Entry 7LIV (electron microscopy, 3.60 A resolution); this record covers chains 5 and 6 of the 12 polymer chains in the assembly.

Chain 5 (and 6):
Name: Tegument protein pp150
Organism: Human cytomegalovirus (strain AD169)
Notes: chain 6 of this document is another copy of the same molecule, construct and numbering; everything in this record applies to it too
Reference sequence: P08318 (PP150_HCMVA); numbering as in UniProt (aligned over 1-285)
Sequence (285 residues; row label = number of the first residue in the row):
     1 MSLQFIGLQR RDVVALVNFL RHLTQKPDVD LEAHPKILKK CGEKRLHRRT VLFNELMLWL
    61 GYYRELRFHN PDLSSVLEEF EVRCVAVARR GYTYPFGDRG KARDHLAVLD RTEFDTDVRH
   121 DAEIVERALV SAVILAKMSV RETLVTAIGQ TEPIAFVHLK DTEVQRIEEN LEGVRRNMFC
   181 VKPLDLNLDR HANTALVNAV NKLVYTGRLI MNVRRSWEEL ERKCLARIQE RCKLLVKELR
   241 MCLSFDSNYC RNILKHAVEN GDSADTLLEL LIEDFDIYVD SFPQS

Chain 5 / chain 6 interface:
Residue-residue contacts (24; chain 5 residue first):
  Arg-67(5) / Asn-187(6)  hydrogen bond (backbone-side chain)
  Phe-68(5) / Leu-184(6)
  Phe-68(5) / Asp-185(6)
  Asn-70(5) / Asp-189(6)  hydrogen bond
  Ser-74(5) / Arg-89(6)  hydrogen bond
  Leu-77(5) / Arg-89(6)
  Glu-78(5) / Arg-89(6)
  Glu-81(5) / Arg-89(6)  salt bridge
  Glu-113(5) / Thr-93(6)
  Phe-114(5) / Arg-89(6)
  Phe-114(5) / Thr-93(6)
  Asp-115(5) / Arg-90(6)
  Asp-115(5) / Thr-93(6)
  Thr-116(5) / Arg-90(6)  hydrogen bond (side chain-backbone)
  Thr-116(5) / Thr-93(6)  hydrogen bond
  Thr-116(5) / Tyr-94(6)
  Thr-116(5) / Thr-194(6)
  Thr-116(5) / Ala-195(6)
  Val-118(5) / Arg-90(6)
  Asp-121(5) / Arg-90(6)  salt bridge
  Asn-260(5) / His-191(6)
  Asp-262(5) / Arg-190(6)  salt bridge
  Asp-262(5) / His-191(6)  hydrogen bond (side chain-backbone)
  Asp-262(5) / Ala-192(6)  hydrogen bond (side chain-backbone)
Other interface residues (no listed pair), chain 5 (18 interface residues in all): Ser-75, Arg-119, Gly-261
Other interface residues (no listed pair), chain 6 (16 interface residues in all): Val-82, Ala-86, Leu-196

Summary:
Chain 5 and chain 6 form an interface of 18 and 16 residues respectively; the contacts include 7 hydrogen
bonds and 3 salt bridges. Polar pairs include Glu-81(5)/Arg-89(6), Asp-121(5)/Arg-90(6) and
Asp-262(5)/Arg-190(6).
Chain 5 and chain 6 are both Tegument protein pp150 (Human cytomegalovirus (strain AD169)); the structure,
Structure of human transfer RNA visualized in the cytomegalovirus, a DNA virus, was determined by electron
microscopy, deposited together with 7LJ3.
